Entry 6MSF (X-ray diffraction, 2.80 A resolution); this record covers chains A and B of the 5 polymer chains in the assembly.

== Chain A (and B) ==
Molecule: Protein (MS2 protein capsid)
Source organism: Enterobacterio phage MS2
Notes: chain B of this document is another copy of the same molecule, construct and numbering; everything in this record applies to it too
UniProt: P03612 (COAT_BPMS2); residues 1-129 here = UniProt positions 1-129
Sequence (129 residues; each row starts with the number of its first residue):
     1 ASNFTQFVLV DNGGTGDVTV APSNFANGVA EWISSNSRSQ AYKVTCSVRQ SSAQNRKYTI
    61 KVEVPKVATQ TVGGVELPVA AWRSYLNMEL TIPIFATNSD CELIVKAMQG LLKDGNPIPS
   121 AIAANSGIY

== Chain A / chain B interface ==
Residue-residue contacts (20):
  F25(A) with A26(B)
  N27(A) with N27(B)
  G28(A) with A26(B); N27(B)
  Q54(A) with L77(B)
  R56(A) with R38(B)
  I94(A) with S37(B); R38(B), hydrogen bond (backbone-backbone); S39(B), hydrogen bond (backbone-backbone)
  F95(A) with S37(B); S39(B); G73(B); V75(B), hydrophobic; E76(B); L77(B), hydrophobic
  A96(A) with S37(B)
  T97(A) with S37(B); G73(B)
  N98(A) with S35(B), hydrogen bond; N36(B)
Other interface residues (no listed pair), chain B (15 interface residues in all): N24, F25, G74, V79

== Summary ==
Chain A and chain B form an interface of 10 and 15 residues respectively; the contacts include 3 hydrogen
bonds. Among the polar pairs are N98(A)-S35(B), I94(A)-R38(B) and I94(A)-S39(B).
Both chains are Protein (MS2 protein capsid) (Enterobacterio phage MS2). Entry 6MSF (F6 aptamer MS2 coat
protein complex) was determined by X-ray diffraction.
